3U28 - chains A and C of the 3 polymer chains in the assembly; structure by X-ray diffraction, 1.90 A resolution.

== Chain A ==
Protein: H/ACA ribonucleoprotein complex subunit 4
Source organism: Saccharomyces cerevisiae
Notes: EC 5.4.99.-
UniProtKB: P33322 (CBF5_YEAST); residue numbers follow UniProt; this construct covers 3-394
Amino-acid sequence (400 residues; each row starts with the number of its first residue):
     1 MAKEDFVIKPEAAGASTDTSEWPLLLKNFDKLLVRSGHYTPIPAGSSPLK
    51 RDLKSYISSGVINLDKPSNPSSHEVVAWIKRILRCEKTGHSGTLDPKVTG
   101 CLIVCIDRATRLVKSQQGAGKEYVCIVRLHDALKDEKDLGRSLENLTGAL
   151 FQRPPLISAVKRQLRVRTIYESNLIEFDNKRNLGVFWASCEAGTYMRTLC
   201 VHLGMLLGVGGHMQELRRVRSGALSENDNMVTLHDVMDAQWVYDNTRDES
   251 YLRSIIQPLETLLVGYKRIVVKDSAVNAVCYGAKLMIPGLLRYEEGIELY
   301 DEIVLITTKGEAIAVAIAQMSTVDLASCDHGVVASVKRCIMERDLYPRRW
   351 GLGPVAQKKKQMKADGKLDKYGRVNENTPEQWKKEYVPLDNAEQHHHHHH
Disordered / not traced: 1-4, 12-17, 156-160, 351-400
Sequence notes: expression tag (1-2, 395-400)
Swiss-Prot annotation at these positions:
  - active site: Asp-95 (Nucleophile)
  - modified residue: Ser-47 (Phosphoserine), Thr-378 (Phosphothreonine)
  - cross-link (Glycyl lysine isopeptide (Lys-Gly)): Lys-9 (interchain with G-Cter in ubiquitin), Lys-267 (interchain with G-Cter in ubiquitin)
  - mutagenesis: Asp-65 (D65A: Reduced pseudouridylation of rRNA and reduced snoRNA levels), Leu-94 (L94A: Reduced pseudouridylation of rRNA), Asp-95 (D95A: Abolished pseudouridylation of rRNA. Abolishes pseudouridylation at position 93 in U2 snRNA)
What the authors report for this chain:
  - disease-associated variants - F6V, V7DEL, I8T, P10R, L290V (citing earlier work)
  - contacts within the chain: Pro-154/Tyr-195, Pro-155/Tyr-195
  - mutagenesis - L164A: decreased catalytic activity

== Chain C ==
Protein: H/ACA ribonucleoprotein complex subunit 1
Source organism: Saccharomyces cerevisiae
UniProtKB: P28007 (GAR1_YEAST); numbering as in UniProt (aligned over 32-124)
Amino-acid sequence (114 residues; row label = number of the first residue in the row):
    11 MGSSHHHHHHSSGLVPRGSHMGPPDTVLEMGAFLHPCEGDIVCRSINTKI
    61 PYFNAPIYLENKTQVGKVDEILGPLNEVFFTIKCGDGVQATSFKEGDKFY
   111 IAADKLLPIERFLP
Disordered / not traced: 11-32
Sequence notes: expression tag (11-31)
Swiss-Prot annotation at these positions:
  - cross-link: Lys-77 (Glycyl lysine isopeptide (Lys-Gly) (interchain with G-Cter in ubiquitin))
What the authors report for this chain:
  - mutagenesis - F122A: decreased catalytic activity

== Interface between chain A and chain C ==
Contacting residue pairs (41; chain A residue first):
  His-130(A) with Glu-48(C), salt bridge
  Asn-145(A) with Pro-84(C); Glu-87(C), hydrogen bond; Phe-89(C)
  Leu-146(A) with Gly-83(C)
  Ala-149(A) with Pro-84(C); Leu-85(C), hydrogen bond (backbone-backbone)
  Leu-150(A) with Gly-83(C); Pro-84(C), hydrophobic
  Phe-151(A) with Ile-60(C), hydrophobic; Ile-81(C); Leu-82(C); Gly-83(C), hydrogen bond (backbone-backbone); Leu-85(C), hydrophobic; Val-88(C), hydrophobic; Ile-119(C), hydrophobic; Phe-122(C), hydrophobic
  Arg-153(A) with Phe-63(C)
  Leu-164(A) with Ile-60(C), hydrophobic; Phe-63(C), hydrophobic; Phe-122(C)
  Val-166(A) with Leu-85(C), hydrophobic; Phe-122(C)
  His-202(A) with Glu-80(C), salt bridge; Ile-81(C); Leu-82(C)
  Gly-204(A) with Cys-47(C)
  Met-205(A) with His-45(C), hydrogen bond (backbone-side chain); Cys-47(C), hydrophobic; Val-52(C); Glu-80(C); Thr-91(C)
  Leu-206(A) with His-45(C); Leu-82(C), hydrophobic; Phe-89(C), hydrophobic
  Gly-208(A) with His-45(C), hydrogen bond (backbone-side chain); Pro-46(C); Cys-47(C)
  Val-209(A) with Glu-48(C)
  Gly-210(A) with Cys-47(C); Glu-48(C)
Other interface residues (no listed pair), chain A (20 interface residues in all): Thr-147, Arg-162, Thr-198, Leu-207
Other interface residues (no listed pair), chain C (20 interface residues in all): Leu-123
From the paper, about this interface:
  - pairs named by the authors: Arg-153(A)/Phe-63(C)
  - interface residues, chain A: Phe-151(A), Leu-164(A)
  - interface residues, chain C: Ile-60(C), Phe-63(C), Ile-81(C), Leu-85(C), Ala-113(C), Ile-119(C), Phe-122(C)

== Overview ==
Chain A and chain C each contribute 20 residues to their interface; the contacts include 5 hydrogen bonds and
2 salt bridges. Polar pairs include His-130(A)/Glu-48(C), His-202(A)/Glu-80(C) and Asn-145(A)/Glu-87(C). The
paper describes a contact between Arg-153(A) and Phe-63(C). The paper reports that L164A of chain A reduces
catalytic activity; interface residues Phe-151(A), Leu-164(A) and Ile-60(C) among others.
Here chain A is H/ACA ribonucleoprotein complex subunit 4 and chain C is H/ACA ribonucleoprotein complex
subunit 1, both from Saccharomyces cerevisiae. Entry 3U28 (Crystal structure of a Cbf5-Nop10-Gar1 complex from
Saccharomyces cerevisiae) was determined by X-ray diffraction.
